6CTA - chains A and B of the 3 polymer chains in the assembly; structure by X-ray diffraction, 2.78 A resolution.

Chain A:
Protein: Cyclic GMP-AMP synthase
Organism: Homo sapiens
Notes: EC 2.7.7.86
Reference sequence: Q8N884 (CGAS_HUMAN); residues 157-522 here = UniProt positions 157-522
Amino-acid sequence (367 residues; row label = number of the first residue in the row):
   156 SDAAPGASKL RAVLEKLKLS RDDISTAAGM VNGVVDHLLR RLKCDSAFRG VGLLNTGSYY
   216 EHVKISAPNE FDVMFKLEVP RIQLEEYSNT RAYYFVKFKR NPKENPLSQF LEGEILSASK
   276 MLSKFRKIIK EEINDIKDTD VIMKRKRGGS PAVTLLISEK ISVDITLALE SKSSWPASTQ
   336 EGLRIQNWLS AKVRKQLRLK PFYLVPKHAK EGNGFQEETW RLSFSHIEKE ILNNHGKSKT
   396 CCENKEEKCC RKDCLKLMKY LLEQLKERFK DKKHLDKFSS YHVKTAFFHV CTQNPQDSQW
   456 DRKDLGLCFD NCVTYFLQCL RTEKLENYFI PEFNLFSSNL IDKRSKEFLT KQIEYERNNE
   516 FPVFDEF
Unresolved in the structure: 156-160, 255-259, 292-294, 300-302, 365-370, 522
Sequence notes: expression tag (156); engineered mutation Asn187 (Lys in Q8N884), Arg195 (Leu in Q8N884)
Swiss-Prot annotation at these positions:
  - region: Lys384 to Lys407 (DNA-binding)
  - motif: Leu169 to Leu174 (Nuclear export signal), Asp295 to Ser305 (Nuclear localization signal), Lys299 to Arg302 (KRKR-loop), Lys427 to His429 (KKH-loop)
  - binding site (GTP): Thr211, Asp319, Arg376 to Glu383
  - binding site (ATP): Ser213, Glu225 to Asp227, Ser380 to Glu383, Lys414, Ser435 to Lys439
  - binding site (Mg(2+)): Glu225, Asp227, Asp319
  - binding site (2',3'-cGAMP): Asp227, Asp319, Lys362, Arg376
  - binding site (Zn(2+)): His390, Cys396, Cys397, Cys404
  - site: Asp157, Ala158 (Cleavage), Arg255 (Arginine-anchor), Asp319, Ile320 (Cleavage)
  - modified residue: Asp191 (PolyADP-ribosyl aspartic acid), Asn210 (Microbial infection: Deamidated asparagine), Ser213 (Phosphoserine), Tyr215 (Phosphotyrosine), Glu286 (5-glutamyl polyglutamate), Ser305 (Phosphoserine), Glu314 (5-glutamyl glutamate), Lys384 (N6-acetyllysine), Asn389 (Microbial infection: Deamidated asparagine), Lys392 (N6-acetyllysine), Lys394 (N6-acetyllysine), Lys414 (N6-acetyllysine), Ser434 (Phosphoserine), Ser435 (Phosphoserine), Gln451 (Microbial infection: Deamidated glutamine), Gln454 (Microbial infection: Deamidated glutamine), Lys506 (N6-methyllysine)
  - lipidation (S-palmitoyl cysteine): Cys404, Cys405, Cys474
  - cross-link (Glycyl lysine isopeptide (Lys-Gly)): Lys173 (interchain with G-Cter in ubiquitin), Lys231 (interchain with G-Cter in SUMO), Lys285 (interchain with G-Cter in ubiquitin), Lys347 (interchain with G-Cter in SUMO), Lys384 (interchain with G-Cter in SUMO), Lys394 (interchain with G-Cter in SUMO), Lys411 (interchain with G-Cter in ubiquitin), Lys414 (interchain with G-Cter in ubiquitin), Lys427 (interchain with G-Cter in ubiquitin), Lys428 (interchain with G-Cter in ubiquitin), Lys479 (interchain with G-Cter in SUMO)
  - natural variant: Gly303 (G303E: Found in patients with tumors), Lys432 (K432T: Found in patients with uterine endometrioid carcinoma)
  - mutagenesis: Asp157 (D157A: No effect on type I IFN and RSAD2 induction. Highly decreases cleavage by CASP1 and enhances type I IFN and enhances RSAD2 induction upon DNA virus infection ...), Leu169 to Leu174 (Abolished export from the nucleus to the cytosol in response to DNA stimulation), Lys171 to Leu174 (Abolishes DNA-binding but does not affect translocation to the nucleus following treatment with etoposide; when associated with A-407), Lys171 (K171A: No effect on stimulation of interferon production), Leu172 (L172A: Impaired type-I interferon production in response to DNA stimulation), Lys173 (K173A: Strongly reduces enzyme activity and stimulation of interferon production; when associated with A-176. No effect on stimulation of interferon production ...), Leu174 (L174N: Strongly reduces enzyme activity and stimulation of interferon production), Arg176 (R176A: Strongly reduces enzyme activity and stimulation of interferon production; when associated with A-173), Asp191 (D191A: Abolished poly-ADP-ribosylation by PARP1, stimulating interferon production), Asn210 to Tyr214 (Abolishes DNA-binding but does not affect translocation to the nucleus following treatment with etoposide; when associated with A-384), Asn210 (N210D: More than 75% inhibition of interferon beta production), Thr211 (T211Q: Abolishes enzyme activity; when associated with I-376 and I-436), 57 further mutagenesis entries in UniProt
Bound ions: Mg2+ site 1: Glu225, Asp227 (together with ATP); Mg2+ site 2: Asp227, Asp319 (together with ATP); Zn2+: His390, Cys396, Cys397, Cys404
Ligand contacts: ATP (adenosine-5'-triphosphate): Thr211, Gly212, Ser213, Glu216, Lys219, Glu225, Asp227, Asp319, Arg376, Ser380, Glu383, Lys414, Ser435, Tyr436, Lys439
From the paper describing this entry:
  - contacts within the chain: Asn187-Tyr215 (water-mediated contact)
  - conformationally variable residues (loop rearrangement): Tyr215
  - specificity-determining residues: Ser434, Asn482
  - mutagenesis - K187N, L195R: unchanged catalytic activity
  - mutagenesis - K187N/L195R: increased catalytic activity on 17 bp DNA
  - mutagenesis - K187N/L195R: increased binding to the 17-nt DNA strand (chain B)
  - mutagenesis - S434C/N482H: decreased catalytic activity on RU.521

Chain B:
Molecule: 17-nt DNA strand
Sequence (17 nucleotides; numbered 1 to 17; the number before each row is that of its first residue):
     1 TTTCGTCTTC GGCAATT
Unresolved in the structure: 1-3, 17

How chain A and chain B interact:
Pairs across the interface - 12 pairs, chain A then chain B:
  Arg176(A) with DC7(B), base contact
  Ser180(A) with DT8(B), hydrogen bond to the phosphate; DT9(B), hydrogen bond to the phosphate
  Ala183(A) with DT9(B), phosphate contact; DC10(B), phosphate contact
  Asn187(A) with DC10(B), hydrogen bond to the phosphate
  Asn210(A) with DG11(B), hydrogen bond to the phosphate
  Tyr214(A) with DT9(B), hydrogen bond to the phosphate; DC10(B), hydrogen bond to the phosphate
  Tyr215(A) with DC10(B), phosphate contact; DG11(B), phosphate contact
  Lys384(A) with DG11(B), salt bridge to the phosphate
Also at the interface, not in a pair above, chain A (10 interface residues in all): Ile179, Lys400
Also at the interface, not in a pair above, chain B (7 interface residues in all): DC4, DT6

In short:
10 residues of chain A face 7 of chain B across their interface; the contacts include 6 hydrogen bonds and 1
salt bridge. Among the polar pairs are Ser180(A)-DT8(B), Ser180(A)-DT9(B) and Asn187(A)-DC10(B). From the
paper: K187N/L195R of chain A increase catalytic activity on 17 bp DNA; specificity determinants Ser434(A) and
Asn482(A); 4 substitutions were tested in all.
Here chain A is Cyclic GMP-AMP synthase (Homo sapiens) and chain B is a 17-nt DNA strand. Entry 6CTA
(Structure of the human cGAS-DNA complex with ATP) was determined by X-ray diffraction, deposited together
with 6CT9.
